Entry 8V4Z (X-ray diffraction, 2.40 A resolution); this record covers chains C and E of the 5 polymer chains in the assembly.

Chain C:
Molecule: Leu-pro-phe-glu-lys-ser-thr-ile-met
Amino-acid sequence (9 residues; each row starts with the number of its first residue):
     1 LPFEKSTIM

Chain E:
Molecule: D1 TCR beta chain
Organism: Homo sapiens
Amino-acid sequence (242 residues; each row starts with the number of its first residue; note: 12 numbers in that range are skipped by the numbering (no residue carries them; nothing is unmodelled there)):
     3 GVSQSPRYKV AKRGQDVALR CDPISGH
    37 VSLFWYQQAL GQGPEFLTYF QN
    63 EAQLDKSGLP SDRFFAERP
    83 EGSVSTLKIQ RTQQEDSAVY LCASSPTGGQ ETQYFGPGTR LLVLEDLKNV FPPEVAVFEP
   143 SEAEISHTQK ATLVCLATGF YPDHVELSWW VNGKEVHSGV CTDPQPLKEQ PALNDSRYAL
   203 SSRLRVSATF WQNPRNHFRC QVQFYGLSEN DEWTQDRAKP VTQIVSAEAW GRAD
Disulfides: Cys23-Cys104, Cys157-Cys222

Chain C / chain E interface:
Residue-residue contacts (12; chain C residue first):
  Glu4(C) - Gln112(E)
  Lys5(C) - Gly111(E)  hydrogen bond (side chain-backbone)
  Lys5(C) - Gln112(E)  hydrogen bond (side chain-backbone)
  Lys5(C) - Glu113(E)
  Ser6(C) - Thr109(E)
  Ser6(C) - Gly110(E)
  Ser6(C) - Gly111(E)
  Thr7(C) - Thr109(E)
  Thr7(C) - Glu113(E)
  Ile8(C) - Val37(E)  hydrophobic
  Ile8(C) - Gln57(E)
  Ile8(C) - Thr109(E)  hydrogen bond (backbone-backbone)
From the paper, about this interface:
  - specific contacts: Ile8(C)-Thr109(E), Ile8(C)-Val37(E), Ile8(C)-Gln57(E)

Summary:
5 residues of chain C and 7 residues of chain E are in contact; the contacts include 3 hydrogen bonds. Among
the polar pairs are Lys5(C)-Gly111(E), Lys5(C)-Gln112(E) and Ile8(C)-Thr109(E). The authors report contacts
between Ile8(C) and Thr109(E), Ile8(C) and Val37(E) and Ile8(C) and Gln57(E).
Chain C is Leu-pro-phe-glu-lys-ser-thr-ile-met and chain E is D1 TCR beta chain (Homo sapiens); the structure,
Crystal structure of a HLA-B*35:01-NP7 with D1 TCR, was determined by X-ray diffraction (same publication as
8V50, 8V51 and 8EMF).
